PDB entry 8FA7 | X-ray diffraction, 1.80 A resolution | chains H and P of the 3 polymer chains in the assembly

== Chain H ==
Name: Ky15.11 Antibody, heavy chain
From: Mus musculus
Notes: antibody fragment or engineered binder
Sequence (232 residues; each row starts with the number of its first residue; a row labelled like 82A-82C holds insertion residues (82A, then the next letters in order)):
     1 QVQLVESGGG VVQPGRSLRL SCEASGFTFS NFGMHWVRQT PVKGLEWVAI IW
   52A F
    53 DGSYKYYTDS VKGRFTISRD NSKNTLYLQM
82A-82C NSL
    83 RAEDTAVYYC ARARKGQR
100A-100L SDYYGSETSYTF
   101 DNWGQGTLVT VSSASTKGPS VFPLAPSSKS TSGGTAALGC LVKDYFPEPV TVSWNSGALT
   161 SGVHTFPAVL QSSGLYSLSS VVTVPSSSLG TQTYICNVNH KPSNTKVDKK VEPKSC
Not modelled in the structure: 215-216
Cystine bridges: Cys22-Cys92, Cys140-Cys196

== Chain P ==
Name: Circumsporozoite protein KQPA peptide
Reference sequence: P19597 (CSP_PLAFO); residues 1-15 here correspond to UniProt positions 95-109 (UniProt number = residue number + 94)
Sequence (15 residues; each row starts with the number of its first residue):
     1 KQPADGNPDP NANPN
Not modelled in the structure: 1-4

== Interface between chain H and chain P ==
Pairs across the interface - 28 pairs, chain H then chain P:
  Asn31(H) with Asn11(P); Ala12(P), hydrogen bond (backbone-backbone)
  Phe32(H) with Asn11(P)
  Gly33(H) with Pro10(P), hydrogen bond (backbone-backbone); Asn11(P), hydrogen bond (backbone-side chain)
  Ile50(H) with Pro10(P), hydrophobic
  Trp52(H) with Pro8(P), hydrophobic; Asp9(P); Pro10(P)
  Phe52A(H) with Pro10(P), hydrogen bond (backbone-backbone); Asn11(P); Ala12(P)
  Tyr58(H) with Pro8(P)
  Ala95(H) with Pro10(P), hydrophobic; Asn11(P)
  Lys97(H) with Pro14(P); Asn15(P)
  Ser100A(H) with Asn15(P)
  Tyr100D(H) with Pro14(P); Asn15(P)
  Ser100I(H) with Gly6(P); Asn7(P), hydrogen bond (side chain-backbone)
  Tyr100J(H) with Asn7(P); Pro8(P); Asp9(P), hydrogen bond; Pro10(P); Asn11(P); Pro14(P)
Other interface residues (no listed pair), chain H (15 interface residues in all): Ser30, Thr100H
Other interface residues (no listed pair), chain P (10 interface residues in all): Asn13

== Summary ==
Chain H and chain P form an interface of 15 and 10 residues respectively; the contacts include 6 hydrogen
bonds. Polar contacts include Gly33(H)-Asn11(P), Ser100I(H)-Asn7(P) and Tyr100J(H)-Asp9(P).
Here chain H is Ky15.11 Antibody, heavy chain (Mus musculus) and chain P is Circumsporozoite protein KQPA
peptide. Entry 8FA7 (Crystal structure of Ky15.11 Fab in complex with circumsporozoite protein KQPA peptide)
was determined by X-ray diffraction, deposited together with 8F95, 8F9E, 8F9F, 8F9S, 8F9T, 8F9U and 11 further
entries.
